PDB entry 6IIO | electron microscopy, 3.12 A resolution | chains B and C of the 3 polymer chains in the assembly

== Chain B ==
Molecule: VP0
Source organism: Coxsackievirus A10
Reference sequence: A0A1B3Z4Y8 (A0A1B3Z4Y8_9ENTO); residue numbers follow UniProt; this construct covers 1-324
Chain sequence (324 residues; row label = number of the first residue in the row):
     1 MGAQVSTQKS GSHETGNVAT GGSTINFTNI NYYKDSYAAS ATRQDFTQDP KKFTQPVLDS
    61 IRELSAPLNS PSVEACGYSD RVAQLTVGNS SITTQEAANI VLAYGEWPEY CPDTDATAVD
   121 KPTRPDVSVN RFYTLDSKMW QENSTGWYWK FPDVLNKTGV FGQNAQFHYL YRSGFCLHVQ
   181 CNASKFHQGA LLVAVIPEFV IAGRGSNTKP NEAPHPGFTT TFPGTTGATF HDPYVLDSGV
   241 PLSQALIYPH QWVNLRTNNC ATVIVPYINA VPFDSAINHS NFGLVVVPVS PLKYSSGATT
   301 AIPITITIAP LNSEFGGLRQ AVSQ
Disordered / not traced: 1-96, 114-121, 321-324

== Chain C ==
Molecule: VP3
Source organism: Coxsackievirus A10
Reference sequence: A0A1B3Z4Y8 (A0A1B3Z4Y8_9ENTO); residues 1-240 here correspond to UniProt positions 325-564 (UniProt number = residue number + 324)
Chain sequence (240 residues; each row starts with the number of its first residue):
     1 GIPAELRPGT NQFLTTDDDT AAPILPGFTP TPTIHIPGEV HSLLELCRVE TILEVNNTTE
    61 ATGLTRLLIP VSSQNKADEL CAAFMVDPGR IGPWQSTLVG QICRYYTQWS GSLKVTFMFT
   121 GSFMATGKML VAYSPPGSAQ PANRETAMLG THVIWDFGLQ SSVSLVIPWI SNTHFRTAKT
   181 GGNYDYYTAG VVTLWYQTNY VVPPETPGEA YIIAMGAAQD NFTLKICKDT DEVTQQAVLQ
Disordered / not traced: 176-182

== Chain B / chain C interface ==
Contacting residue pairs - 59 pairs, chain B then chain C:
  Lys185(B) - Ser122(C)
  Lys185(B) - Phe123(C)
  Lys185(B) - Met124(C)
  Phe186(B) - Met124(C)  hydrophobic
  Phe186(B) - Thr206(C)
  Phe186(B) - Pro207(C)
  Gln188(B) - Thr120(C)
  Gln188(B) - Gly121(C)
  Gln188(B) - Ser122(C)  hydrogen bond (side chain-backbone)
  Gln188(B) - Pro207(C)
  Gln188(B) - Glu209(C)  hydrogen bond (side chain-backbone)
  Gly189(B) - Thr120(C)
  Ala190(B) - Thr120(C)
  Tyr234(B) - Glu54(C)  hydrogen bond
  Tyr234(B) - Gly63(C)
  Tyr234(B) - Leu64(C)  hydrophobic
  Leu242(B) - Leu64(C)  hydrophobic
  Ser243(B) - Thr51(C)
  Ser243(B) - Ile52(C)  hydrogen bond (backbone-backbone)
  Ser243(B) - Leu67(C)
  Ser243(B) - Ser96(C)  hydrogen bond (side chain-backbone)
  Gln244(B) - Ser96(C)  hydrogen bond (side chain-backbone)
  Gln244(B) - Thr97(C)  hydrogen bond (side chain-backbone)
  Gln244(B) - Leu98(C)
  Gln244(B) - Gln101(C)
  Leu246(B) - Val49(C)
  Leu246(B) - Glu50(C)
  Leu246(B) - Thr51(C)
  Leu246(B) - Ile52(C)  hydrophobic
  Leu246(B) - Met215(C)  hydrophobic
  Ile247(B) - Leu98(C)  hydrophobic
  Trp252(B) - Ile52(C)  hydrophobic
  Trp252(B) - Ile213(C)  hydrophobic
  Trp252(B) - Met215(C)  hydrophobic
  Asn254(B) - Phe119(C)  hydrogen bond (side chain-backbone)
  Arg256(B) - Phe119(C)
  Arg256(B) - Gly121(C)
  Arg256(B) - Ser122(C)  hydrogen bond (side chain-backbone)
  Arg256(B) - Phe123(C)
  Arg256(B) - Ala125(C)
  Arg256(B) - Phe157(C)  hydrogen bond (side chain-backbone)
  Arg256(B) - Gly158(C)
  Arg256(B) - Ser161(C)  hydrogen bond
  Ile268(B) - Pro37(C)  hydrophobic
  Asn269(B) - Ile36(C)
  Ala270(B) - Ile34(C)
  Pro288(B) - Leu64(C)
  Val289(B) - Leu68(C)  hydrophobic
  Val289(B) - Ile213(C)  hydrophobic
  Ser290(B) - Leu68(C)
  Ser290(B) - Thr120(C)
  Pro291(B) - Leu68(C)
  Pro291(B) - Tyr211(C)
  Lys293(B) - Pro207(C)
  Lys293(B) - Glu209(C)
  Tyr294(B) - Pro207(C)
  Ser295(B) - Glu205(C)
  Ser295(B) - Thr206(C)
  Ser295(B) - Pro207(C)
Interface residues without a listed pair, chain B (32 interface residues in all): Tyr104, Glu106, His187, Pro233, Pro266, Tyr267, Val271, Val287
Interface residues without a listed pair, chain C (38 interface residues in all): His35, Gly38, Arg66, Met118, Ala210

== Overview ==
The interface between chain B and chain C involves 32 residues on one side and 38 on the other, with 11
hydrogen bonds. Polar pairs include Gln188(B)-Ser122(C), Gln188(B)-Glu209(C) and Tyr234(B)-Glu54(C).
Here chain B is VP0 and chain C is VP3, both from Coxsackievirus A10. Entry 6IIO (Cryo-EM structure of CV-A10
native empty particle) was determined by electron microscopy, deposited together with 6IIJ.
